Entry 5Y8T (X-ray diffraction, 2.00 A resolution); this record covers chain A.

[Chain A]
Molecule: Transcriptional regulator
From: Bacillus subtilis subsp. spizizenii (strain ATCC 23059 / NRRL B-14472 / W23)
UniProt: E0TW95 (E0TW95_BACPZ); numbering as in UniProt (aligned over 1-182)
Sequence (188 residues; row label = number of the first residue in the row; numbers below 1 keep their minus sign (Gly-5 is residue -5)):
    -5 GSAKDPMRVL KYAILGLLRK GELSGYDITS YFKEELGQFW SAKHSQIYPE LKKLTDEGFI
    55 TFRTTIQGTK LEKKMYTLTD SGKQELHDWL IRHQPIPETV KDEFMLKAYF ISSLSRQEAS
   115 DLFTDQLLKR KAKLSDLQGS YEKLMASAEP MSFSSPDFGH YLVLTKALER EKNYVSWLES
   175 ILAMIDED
Not modelled in the structure: -5 to 1, 56-69, 141-143, 181-182
Construct notes: expression tag (-5 to 0)
Small-molecule neighbours: 4'-hydroxycinnamic acid (HC4): Glu29, Gln32, Phe33, Thr93, Lys127, Leu131, Ser134, His154, Val157, Leu158, Ala161, Arg164
From the paper describing this entry:
  - binding site for 4'-hydroxycinnamic acid: Gln32, Phe33, Thr93, Lys127, Leu131, Ser134, His154, Val157, Leu158, Ala161, Arg164
  - mutagenesis - F33A, H154A, R164A: decreased binding to 4'-hydroxycinnamic acid
  - mutagenesis - H154A/R164A: abolished binding to 4'-hydroxycinnamic acid
  - mutagenesis - Q32A (7.0 +/- 0.4 uM): unchanged binding to 4'-hydroxycinnamic acid
  - conformationally variable residues (loop rearrangement, side-chain flip): Glu29 to Phe33
  - allosteric site: Gln32, Phe33
  - mutagenesis - F104R (1.81 M), L156E (1.76 M): decreased stability
  - mutagenesis - Y20A, Y42A: unchanged stability

[Summary]
Ligands of chain A: 4'-hydroxycinnamic acid. The paper reports a binding site for 4'-hydroxycinnamic acid at
Gln32, Phe33 and Thr93 among others; F33A, H154A and R164A reduce binding to 4'-hydroxycinnamic acid; 9
substitutions were tested in all.
Chain A is Transcriptional regulator (Bacillus subtilis subsp. spizizenii (strain ATCC 23059 / NRRL B-14472 /
W23)); the structure, Crystal structure of Bacillus subtilis PadR in complex with p-coumaric acid, was
determined by X-ray diffraction, deposited together with 5X11, 5X12, 5X13 and 5X14.
